PDB entry 7W9T | electron microscopy, 3.00 A resolution | chains A and C of the 3 polymer chains in the assembly

# Chain A
Molecule: Sodium channel protein type 9 subunit alpha
Organism: Homo sapiens
UniProt: Q15858 (SCN9A_HUMAN); numbering as in UniProt (aligned over 1-1988)
Sequence (2031 residues; each row starts with the number of its first residue; numbers below 1 keep their minus sign (Met-42 is residue -42)):
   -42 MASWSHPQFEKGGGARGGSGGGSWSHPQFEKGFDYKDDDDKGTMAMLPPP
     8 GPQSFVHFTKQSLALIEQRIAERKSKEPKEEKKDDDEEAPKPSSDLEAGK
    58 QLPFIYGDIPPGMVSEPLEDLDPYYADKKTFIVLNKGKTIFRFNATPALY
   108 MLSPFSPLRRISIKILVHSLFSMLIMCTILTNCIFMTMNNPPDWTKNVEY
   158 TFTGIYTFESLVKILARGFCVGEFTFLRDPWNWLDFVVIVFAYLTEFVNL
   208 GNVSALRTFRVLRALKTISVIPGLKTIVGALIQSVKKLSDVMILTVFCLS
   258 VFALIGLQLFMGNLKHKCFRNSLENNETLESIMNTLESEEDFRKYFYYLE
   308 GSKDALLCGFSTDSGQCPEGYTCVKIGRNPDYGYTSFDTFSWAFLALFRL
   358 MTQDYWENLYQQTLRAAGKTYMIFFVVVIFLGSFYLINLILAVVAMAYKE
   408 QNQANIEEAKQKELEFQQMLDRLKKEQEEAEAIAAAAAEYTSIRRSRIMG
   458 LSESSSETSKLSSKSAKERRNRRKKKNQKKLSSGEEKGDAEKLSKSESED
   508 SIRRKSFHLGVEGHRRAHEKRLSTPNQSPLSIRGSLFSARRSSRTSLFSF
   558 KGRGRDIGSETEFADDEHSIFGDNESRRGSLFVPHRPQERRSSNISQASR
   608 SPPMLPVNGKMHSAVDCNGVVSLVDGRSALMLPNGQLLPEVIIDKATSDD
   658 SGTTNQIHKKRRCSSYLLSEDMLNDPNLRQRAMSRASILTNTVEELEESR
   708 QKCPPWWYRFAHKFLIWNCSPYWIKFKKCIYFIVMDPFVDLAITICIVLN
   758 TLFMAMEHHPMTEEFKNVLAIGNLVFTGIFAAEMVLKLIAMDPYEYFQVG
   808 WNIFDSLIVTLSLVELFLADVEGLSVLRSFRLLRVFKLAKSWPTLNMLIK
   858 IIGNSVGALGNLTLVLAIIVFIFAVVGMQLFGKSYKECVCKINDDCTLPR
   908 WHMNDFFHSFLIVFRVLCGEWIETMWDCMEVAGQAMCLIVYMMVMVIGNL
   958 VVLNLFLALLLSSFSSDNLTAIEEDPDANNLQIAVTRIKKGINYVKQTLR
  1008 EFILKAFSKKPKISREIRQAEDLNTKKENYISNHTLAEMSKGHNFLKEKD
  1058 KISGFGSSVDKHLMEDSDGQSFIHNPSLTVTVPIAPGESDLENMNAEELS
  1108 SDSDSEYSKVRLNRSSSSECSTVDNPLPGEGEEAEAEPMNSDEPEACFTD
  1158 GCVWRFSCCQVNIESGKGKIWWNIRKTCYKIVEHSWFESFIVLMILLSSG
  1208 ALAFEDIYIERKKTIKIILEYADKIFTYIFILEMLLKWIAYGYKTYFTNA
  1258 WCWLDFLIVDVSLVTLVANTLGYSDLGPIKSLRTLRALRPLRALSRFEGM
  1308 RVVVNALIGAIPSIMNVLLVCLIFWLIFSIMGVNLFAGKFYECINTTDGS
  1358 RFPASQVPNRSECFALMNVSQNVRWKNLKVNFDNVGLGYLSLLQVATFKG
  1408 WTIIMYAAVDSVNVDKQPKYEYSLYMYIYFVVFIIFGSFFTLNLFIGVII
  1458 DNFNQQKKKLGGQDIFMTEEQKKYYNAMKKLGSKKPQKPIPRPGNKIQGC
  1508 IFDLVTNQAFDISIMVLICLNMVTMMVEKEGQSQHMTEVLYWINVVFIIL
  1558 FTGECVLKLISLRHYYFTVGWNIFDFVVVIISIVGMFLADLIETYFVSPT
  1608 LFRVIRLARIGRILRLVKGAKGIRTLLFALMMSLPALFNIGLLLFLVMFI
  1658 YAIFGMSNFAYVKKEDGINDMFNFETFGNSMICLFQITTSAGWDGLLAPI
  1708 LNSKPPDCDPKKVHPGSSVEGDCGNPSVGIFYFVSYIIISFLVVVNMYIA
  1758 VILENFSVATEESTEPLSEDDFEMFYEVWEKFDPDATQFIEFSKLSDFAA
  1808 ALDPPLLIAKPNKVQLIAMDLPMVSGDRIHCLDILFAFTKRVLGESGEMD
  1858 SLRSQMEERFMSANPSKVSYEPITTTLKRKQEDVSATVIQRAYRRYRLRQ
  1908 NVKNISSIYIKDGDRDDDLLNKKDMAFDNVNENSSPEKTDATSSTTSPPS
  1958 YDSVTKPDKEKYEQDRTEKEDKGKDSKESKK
Unresolved in the structure: -42 to 7, 35-46, 433-727, 1015-1174, 1892-1988
Disulfide bonds: Cys275-Cys324, Cys315-Cys330, Cys897-Cys903, Cys935-Cys944, Cys1350-Cys1370, Cys1715-Cys1730
Covalently attached groups: N-acetylglucosamine (NAG) linked to Asn283, Asn1352, Asn1366, Asn1375
Sequence notes: expression tag (-42 to 0); engineered mutation Lys406 (Glu in Q15858)
Ligand contacts:
  - Saxitoxin (9SL; [(3aS,4R,10aS)-2,6-diamino-10,10-dihydroxy-3a,4,9,10-tetrahydro-3H,8H-pyrrolo[1,2-c]purin-4-yl]methyl carbamate): Tyr362, Glu364, Glu927, Glu930, Phe1405, Lys1406, Gly1407, Trp1408, Thr1409, Ile1410, Ala1698, Gly1699, Asp1701
  - 9Z9 ((3beta,14beta,17beta,25R)-3-[4-methoxy-3-(methoxymethyl)butoxy]spirost-5-en): Leu398, Ala402, Lys406, Leu960, Phe963, Leu964, Leu967, Ile1453, Ile1457, Asn1461, Tyr1755, Ile1756, Ile1759, Phe1763
  - 1-O-octadecyl-sn-glycero-3-phosphocholine (LPE), molecule 1: Ile250, Val253, Phe254, Ser257, Phe351, Cys1526, Met1529, Met1533, Leu1623, Gly1626, Ala1627
  - 1-O-octadecyl-sn-glycero-3-phosphocholine (LPE), molecule 2: Thr319, Asp320, Lys376, Thr377, Met379, Val383, Phe1652, Met1655, Met1688, Phe1692
  - 1-O-octadecyl-sn-glycero-3-phosphocholine (LPE), molecule 3: Lys376, Asp1213, Tyr1215, Thr1683, Phe1684, Gly1685, Asn1686
  - 1-O-octadecyl-sn-glycero-3-phosphocholine (LPE), molecule 4: Phe387, Glu1477, Gln1478, Tyr1481, Met1485, Leu1641, Pro1642, Leu1644, Phe1645, Asn1646, Gly1648, Met1754
  - 1-O-octadecyl-sn-glycero-3-phosphocholine (LPE), molecule 5: Met763, His765, Phe772
  - 1-O-octadecyl-sn-glycero-3-phosphocholine (LPE), molecule 6: Trp1178, Trp1179, Arg1182, Trp1245, Tyr1250
  - 1-O-octadecyl-sn-glycero-3-phosphocholine (LPE), molecule 7: Leu1203, Ser1206, Gly1207, Ala1210, Phe1211, Lys1219, Ala1300, Phe1304, Met1307, Leu1649, Phe1652, Leu1653, Phe1656, Phe1684
  - 1-O-octadecyl-sn-glycero-3-phosphocholine (LPE), molecule 8: Ala1257, Trp1258, Leu1261, Leu1298, Val1311, Asn1312, Ile1315
  - 1-O-octadecyl-sn-glycero-3-phosphocholine (LPE), molecule 9: Leu1298, Leu1301, Leu1653, Val1654, Ile1657, Tyr1658, Phe1661, Val1735, Phe1738, Tyr1739, Ser1742, Ile1746
  - 1-O-octadecyl-sn-glycero-3-phosphocholine (LPE), molecule 10: Glu1477, Lys1480, Tyr1481, Ala1484, Met1485, Leu1488, Met1638, Leu1641
  - 1-O-octadecyl-sn-glycero-3-phosphocholine (LPE), molecule 11: Ser1710, Asn1732, Pro1733, Ser1734, Ile1737, Phe1738, Val1741, Ser1742, Ile1745
  - phosphatidyl serine (P5S; O-[(R)-{[(2R)-2,3-bis(octadecanoyloxy)propyl]oxy}(hydroxy)phosphoryl]-L-serine), molecule 1: Leu388, Gly1489, Ser1490, Trp1578, Phe1581, Leu1621, Val1624, Lys1628, Arg1631, Thr1632, Leu1634, Phe1635, Met1638
  - phosphatidyl serine (P5S), molecule 2: Trp1178, Trp1179, Arg1182, Lys1183, Tyr1186, Leu1242, Trp1245, Ile1246, Ala1247, Tyr1248, Gly1249, Tyr1250, Lys1251, Thr1252
Curated features (UniProtKB/Swiss-Prot):
  - site (Is directly targeted by the spider protoxin-II): Glu822, Asp827
  - modified residue: Ser1490 (Phosphoserine)
  - glycosylation (N-linked (GlcNAc...) asparagine): Asn209, Asn283, Asn1352, Asn1366, Asn1375
  - natural variant: Gln10 (Q10R: In PERYTHM), Ile62 (I62V: Found in a patient with febrile seizures; uncertain significance), Pro149 (P149Q: Found in a patient with febrile seizures; uncertain significance), Phe216 (F216S: In PERYTHM), Ser241 (S241T: In PERYTHM), Asn395 (N395K: In PERYTHM), Asn641 (N641Y: Found in patients with febrile seizures plus; uncertain significance), Cys710 (C710Y: Found in a patient with severe myoclonic epilepsy in infancy; uncertain significance), Ile859 (I859T: In PERYTHM), Leu869 (L869F: In PERYTHM; L869H: In PERYTHM), Arg907 (R907Q: In CIP), Arg1007 (R1007C: In PEXPD), 11 further natural variant entries in UniProt
  - mutagenesis: Glu764 (E764Q: 5-fold less blocked by the spider huwentoxin-IV), Ile778 (I778A: 5-fold less inhibited by the spider protoxin-II), Glu822 (E822A: No change in inhibition (IC(50)) by the spider protoxin-II, but has a significant impact on channel activation by shifiting the V(50) towart 0 mV when targeted by protoxin-II ...), Leu823 (L823A: 9-fold less inhibited by the spider protoxin-II), Phe824 (F824A: 4-fold less inhibited by the spider protoxin-II; F824C: Less inhibited by the spider protoxin-II), Leu825 (L825A: No change in inhibition by the spider protoxin-II; L825C: 19-fold less blocked by the spider huwentoxin-IV), Ala826 (A826L: 8-fold less inhibited by the spider protoxin-II), Asp827 (D827A: 13-fold less blocked by the spider huwentoxin-IV, 3-fold less inhibited by the spider protoxin-II, and has a significant impact on channel activation by shifiting the V(50) towart 0 mV when ...), Glu829 (E829C: 400-fold less blocked by the spider huwentoxin-IV), Thr1409 to Ile1410 (Important increase in inhibition by saxitoxin and little increase in inhibition by tetrodotoxin), Ser1490 (S1490A: Abolishes stimulation by agents that stimulate PKC activity; S1490D/E: Increases current amplitude), Asp1597 (D1597A: Decrease of the inhibition of fast inactivation produced by scorpion alpha-toxins CvIV4 and AaH2 on this channel), 2 further mutagenesis entries in UniProt

# Chain C
Molecule: Sodium channel subunit beta-2
Organism: Homo sapiens
UniProt: O60939 (SCN2B_HUMAN); residues 1-215 here = UniProt positions 1-215
Sequence (215 residues; row label = number of the first residue in the row):
     1 MHRDAWLPRPAFSLTGLSLFFSLVPPGRSMEVTVPATLNVLNGSDARLPC
    51 TFNSCYTVNHKQFSLNWTYQECNNCSEEMFLQFRMKIINLKLERFQDRVE
   101 FSGNPSKYDVSVMLRNVQPEDEGIYNCYIMNPPDRHRGHGKIHLQVLMEE
   151 PPERDSTVAVIVGASVGGFLAVVILVLMVVKCVRRKKEQKLSTDDLKTEE
   201 EGKTDGEGNPDDGAK
Unresolved in the structure: 1-29, 149-215
Disulfide bonds: Cys50-Cys127, Cys72-Cys75
Curated features (UniProtKB/Swiss-Prot):
  - site (Binds SCN2A): Tyr56, Arg135
  - modified residue: Ser192 (Phosphoserine), Thr204 (Phosphothreonine)
  - glycosylation (N-linked (GlcNAc...) asparagine): Asn42, Asn66, Asn74
  - natural variant: Arg28 (R28Q: In ATFB14; R28W: In ATFB14), Asp211 (D211G: Found in a patient with Brugada syndrome; uncertain significance)
  - mutagenesis: Cys55 (C55A/S: Does not bind alpha subunit. Loss of ability to protect alpha subunit from inhibition by the spider protoxin-II)

# Interface between chain A and chain C
Residue-residue contacts (9):
  Glu894(A) - Tyr56(C)  hydrogen bond (backbone-side chain)
  Cys895(A) - Cys55(C)  disulfide
  Cys895(A) - Tyr56(C)
  Val896(A) - Tyr56(C)  hydrogen bond (backbone-side chain)
  Cys897(A) - Tyr56(C)  hydrogen bond (backbone-side chain)
  Cys897(A) - Pro133(C)
  Lys898(A) - Cys55(C)  hydrogen bond
  Lys898(A) - Tyr56(C)
  Cys903(A) - Arg135(C)
Other interface residues (no listed pair), chain A (7 interface residues in all): Asp902
Cross-chain cystine bridges: Cys895(A)-Cys55(C)

# Summary
7 residues of chain A and 4 residues of chain C are in contact, with 1 disulfide bond and 4 hydrogen bonds.
Polar pairs include Glu894(A)-Tyr56(C), Val896(A)-Tyr56(C) and Cys897(A)-Tyr56(C). Bound to chain A:
Saxitoxin, phosphatidyl serine, compound 9Z9 and 11 copies of 1-O-octadecyl-sn-glycero-3-phosphocholine.
Chain A is Sodium channel protein type 9 subunit alpha and chain C is Sodium channel subunit beta-2, both from
Homo sapiens; the structure, Cryo-EM structure of human Nav1.7(E406K) in complex with auxiliary beta subunits,
huwentoxin-IV and saxitoxin (S6IV alpha ..., was determined by electron microscopy together with 7W9K, 7W9L,
7W9M and 7W9P from the same study.
